Entry 9CM9 (electron microscopy, 4.00 A resolution); this record covers chains J and K of the 4 polymer chains in the assembly.

== Chain J (and K) ==
Protein: Hexon protein
From: Human adenovirus 6
Notes: chain K of this document is another copy of the same molecule, construct and numbering; everything in this record applies to it too
UniProt: A0A348FV85 (A0A348FV85_9ADEN); residues 1-959 here = UniProt positions 1-959
Amino-acid sequence (959 residues; each row starts with the number of its first residue):
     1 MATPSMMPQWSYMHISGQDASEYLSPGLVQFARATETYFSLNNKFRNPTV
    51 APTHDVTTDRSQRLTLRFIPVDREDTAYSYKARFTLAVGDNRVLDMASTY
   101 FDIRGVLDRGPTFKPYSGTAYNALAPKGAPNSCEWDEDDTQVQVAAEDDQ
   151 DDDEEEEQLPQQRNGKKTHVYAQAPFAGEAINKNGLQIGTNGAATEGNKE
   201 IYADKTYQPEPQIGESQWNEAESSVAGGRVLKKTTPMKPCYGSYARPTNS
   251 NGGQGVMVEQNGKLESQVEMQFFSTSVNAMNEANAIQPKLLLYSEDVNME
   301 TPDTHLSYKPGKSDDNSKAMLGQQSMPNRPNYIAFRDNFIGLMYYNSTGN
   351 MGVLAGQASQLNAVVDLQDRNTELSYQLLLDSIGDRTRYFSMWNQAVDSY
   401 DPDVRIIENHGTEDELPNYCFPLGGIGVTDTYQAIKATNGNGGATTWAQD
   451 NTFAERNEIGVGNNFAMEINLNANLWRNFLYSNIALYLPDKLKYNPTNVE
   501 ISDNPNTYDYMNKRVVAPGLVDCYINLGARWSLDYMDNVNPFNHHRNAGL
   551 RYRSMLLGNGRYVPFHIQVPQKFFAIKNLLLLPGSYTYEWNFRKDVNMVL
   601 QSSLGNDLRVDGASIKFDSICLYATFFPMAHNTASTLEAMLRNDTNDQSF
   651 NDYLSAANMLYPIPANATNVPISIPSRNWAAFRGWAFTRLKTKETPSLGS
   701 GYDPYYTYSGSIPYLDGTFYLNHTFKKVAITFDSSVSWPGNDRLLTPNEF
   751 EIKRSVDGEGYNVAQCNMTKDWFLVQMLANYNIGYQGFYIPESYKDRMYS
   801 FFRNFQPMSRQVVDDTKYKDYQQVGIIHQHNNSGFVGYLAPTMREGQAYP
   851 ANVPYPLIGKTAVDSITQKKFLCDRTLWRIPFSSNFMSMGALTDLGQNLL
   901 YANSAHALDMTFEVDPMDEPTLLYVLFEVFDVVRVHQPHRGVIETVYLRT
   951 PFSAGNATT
Disordered / not traced: 1-5, 143-163, 958-959 (chain K: 1-3, 141-162, 955-959)
Construct notes: conflict Leu291 (Val in A0A348FV85), Ile827 (Leu in A0A348FV85), Val853 (Phe in A0A348FV85)

== Chain J / chain K interface ==
Pairs across the interface (272; chain J residue first):
  Tyr38(J) - Met887(K)  hydrophobic
  Phe39(J) - Gln786(K)
  Ser40(J) - Gln786(K)  hydrogen bond (backbone-side chain)
  Val56(J) - Tyr38(K)
  Asp95(J) - Lys44(K)  salt bridge
  Pro126(J) - Phe421(K)  hydrophobic
  Ala129(J) - Leu423(K)
  Ala129(J) - Gly424(K)
  Ala129(J) - Gly425(K)
  Pro130(J) - Gly424(K)
  Lys167(J) - Asn451(K)  hydrogen bond (side chain-backbone)
  Lys167(J) - Thr452(K)
  Lys167(J) - Phe453(K)
  Thr168(J) - Thr452(K)  hydrogen bond (backbone-backbone)
  Thr168(J) - Phe453(K)
  Thr168(J) - Ala454(K)  hydrogen bond (backbone-backbone)
  His169(J) - Ala454(K)
  His169(J) - Asn457(K)
  Val170(J) - Asn457(K)  hydrogen bond (backbone-side chain)
  Val170(J) - Glu458(K)
  Tyr171(J) - Trp218(K)
  Tyr171(J) - Ile426(K)
  Tyr171(J) - Glu458(K)
  Ala172(J) - Gly460(K)
  Gln173(J) - Ile426(K)
  Gln173(J) - Gly462(K)  hydrogen bond (side chain-backbone)
  Gln173(J) - Asn464(K)
  Ala174(J) - Gly460(K)
  Ala174(J) - Val461(K)
  Ala174(J) - Gly462(K)  hydrogen bond (backbone-backbone)
  Gly214(J) - Asn463(K)
  Glu215(J) - Gly462(K)
  Glu215(J) - Asn463(K)  hydrogen bond (backbone-side chain)
  Gln271(J) - Phe453(K)
  Phe272(J) - Ala434(K)
  Phe272(J) - Ile435(K)
  Phe273(J) - Gln433(K)
  Phe273(J) - Ala434(K)  hydrophobic
  Phe273(J) - Ile435(K)
  Ser274(J) - Tyr432(K)
  Ser274(J) - Gln433(K)  hydrogen bond (backbone-backbone)
  Ser274(J) - Ile435(K)
  Thr275(J) - Thr431(K)
  Thr275(J) - Tyr432(K)
  Thr275(J) - Gln433(K)
  Ile286(J) - Trp447(K)  hydrophobic
  Gln287(J) - Ile435(K)
  Pro288(J) - Ile435(K)  hydrophobic
  Pro288(J) - Trp447(K)  hydrophobic
  Leu290(J) - Ile459(K)  hydrophobic
  Tyr308(J) - Ser216(K)
  Tyr308(J) - Gln217(K)
  Pro310(J) - Gln217(K)
  Ala319(J) - Gln217(K)
  Leu321(J) - Trp218(K)  hydrogen bond (backbone-side chain)
  Gly322(J) - Gln217(K)
  Gly322(J) - Trp218(K)
  His410(J) - Tyr116(K)
  His410(J) - Ser117(K)  hydrogen bond (backbone-backbone)
  His410(J) - Arg551(K)
  Gly411(J) - Ser117(K)
  Thr412(J) - Ser117(K)  hydrogen bond (backbone-backbone)
  Thr412(J) - Gly118(K)  hydrogen bond (backbone-backbone)
  Glu413(J) - Asn478(K)  hydrogen bond (backbone-side chain)
  Glu413(J) - Ser482(K)  hydrogen bond
  Glu413(J) - Asn483(K)  hydrogen bond
  Glu413(J) - His545(K)  salt bridge
  Glu413(J) - Arg546(K)  salt bridge
  Asp414(J) - Gly118(K)
  Asp414(J) - Lys127(K)
  Asp414(J) - Tyr241(K)
  Asp414(J) - Pro327(K)
  Asp414(J) - Asn478(K)
  Glu415(J) - Asn478(K)
  Glu415(J) - Tyr481(K)
  Leu416(J) - Arg477(K)
  Leu416(J) - Asn478(K)
  Leu416(J) - Tyr481(K)  hydrophobic
  Leu416(J) - Pro841(K)  hydrophobic
  Asn418(J) - Asn474(K)
  Tyr419(J) - Met843(K)
  Tyr419(J) - Arg844(K)
  Cys420(J) - Met467(K)
  Cys420(J) - Glu468(K)  hydrogen bond (side chain-backbone)
  Cys420(J) - Ile469(K)  hydrophobic
  Phe421(J) - Met467(K)
  Phe421(J) - Glu468(K)  hydrogen bond (backbone-backbone)
  Phe421(J) - Phe835(K)  hydrophobic
  Pro422(J) - Met467(K)
  Leu423(J) - Ala466(K)
  Leu423(J) - Met467(K)
  Leu423(J) - Glu468(K)
  Asn463(J) - Met843(K)
  Asn463(J) - Arg844(K)
  Asn463(J) - Glu845(K)
  Asn463(J) - Gly846(K)
  Asn464(J) - Arg844(K)  hydrogen bond (backbone-side chain)
  Asn464(J) - Gly846(K)
  Ala466(J) - Arg844(K)
  Met467(J) - Met467(K)  hydrophobic
  Glu468(J) - Pro126(K)
  Glu468(J) - Lys127(K)  hydrogen bond (side chain-backbone)
  Asn470(J) - Ala123(K)
  Leu471(J) - Leu471(K)  hydrophobic
  Asn472(J) - Leu475(K)
  Asn472(J) - Asn478(K)
  Asn474(J) - Leu124(K)
  Tyr524(J) - Ala120(K)
  Leu527(J) - Tyr116(K)  hydrophobic
  Leu527(J) - Asn559(K)  hydrogen bond (backbone-side chain)
  Gly528(J) - Met555(K)
  Gly528(J) - Asn559(K)
  Ala529(J) - Asn559(K)
  Arg530(J) - Met555(K)
  Asn578(J) - Lys44(K)
  Leu580(J) - Leu41(K)  hydrophobic
  Phe627(J) - Tyr38(K)
  Phe627(J) - Phe39(K)  hydrophobic
  Thr633(J) - Phe31(K)
  Leu637(J) - Phe31(K)  hydrophobic
  Met640(J) - Gly27(K)
  Met640(J) - Leu28(K)  hydrophobic
  Thr645(J) - Tyr23(K)
  Asn646(J) - Leu24(K)
  Asn646(J) - Ser25(K)  hydrogen bond
  Asn646(J) - Leu28(K)
  Asp647(J) - Phe45(K)
  Gln648(J) - Lys44(K)
  Gln648(J) - Phe45(K)
  Ser649(J) - Lys44(K)
  Ser649(J) - Phe45(K)
  Ser649(J) - Arg46(K)  hydrogen bond (side chain-backbone)
  Phe650(J) - Asn43(K)
  Ala681(J) - Trp10(K)  hydrophobic
  Asn741(J) - Ser61(K)
  Asn741(J) - Gln62(K)
  Asp742(J) - Gln62(K)
  Asp742(J) - Arg63(K)  hydrogen bond (backbone-side chain)
  Arg743(J) - Thr58(K)
  Arg743(J) - Arg60(K)  hydrogen bond (side chain-backbone)
  Arg743(J) - Gln62(K)
  Arg743(J) - Leu64(K)  hydrogen bond (backbone-backbone)
  Leu744(J) - Arg63(K)
  Leu745(J) - Thr65(K)
  Glu759(J) - Arg104(K)
  Glu759(J) - His566(K)  hydrogen bond (backbone-side chain)
  Gly760(J) - Arg104(K)
  Gly760(J) - Tyr623(K)  hydrogen bond (backbone-side chain)
  Tyr761(J) - Tyr623(K)
  Asn762(J) - His566(K)  hydrogen bond (backbone-side chain)
  Asn762(J) - Gln568(K)
  Val763(J) - Met392(K)  hydrophobic
  Val763(J) - Gln568(K)
  Ala764(J) - Ser391(K)
  Ala764(J) - Gln568(K)
  Gln765(J) - Asn394(K)  hydrogen bond
  Gln765(J) - Leu556(K)
  Lys770(J) - Tyr100(K)
  Lys770(J) - Tyr623(K)  hydrogen bond
  Tyr785(J) - Leu64(K)
  Tyr785(J) - Phe626(K)
  Gln786(J) - Asp95(K)  hydrogen bond
  Gln786(J) - Ala97(K)
  Gly787(J) - Ala97(K)
  Gly787(J) - Ser98(K)
  Phe788(J) - Trp393(K)
  Ile790(J) - Arg388(K)
  Ile790(J) - Phe390(K)  hydrophobic
  Ile790(J) - Gln395(K)
  Pro791(J) - Arg388(K)
  Phe802(J) - Arg388(K)
  Phe802(J) - Phe390(K)  hydrophobic
  Arg803(J) - Arg388(K)
  Ser809(J) - Leu556(K)
  Ser809(J) - Gly558(K)
  Gln811(J) - Leu557(K)
  Gln811(J) - Gly558(K)
  Gln811(J) - Asn559(K)  hydrogen bond (side chain-backbone)
  Gln811(J) - Gly560(K)  hydrogen bond (side chain-backbone)
  Gln811(J) - Val563(K)
  Tyr818(J) - Arg246(K)
  Asp820(J) - Arg246(K)  salt bridge
  Gln822(J) - Asn249(K)
  Gln822(J) - Ser250(K)  hydrogen bond (side chain-backbone)
  Gln823(J) - Ser250(K)
  Ile827(J) - Gln212(K)
  His828(J) - Glu210(K)
  His828(J) - Asn251(K)  hydrogen bond (side chain-backbone)
  His830(J) - Pro211(K)
  His830(J) - Gln212(K)
  His830(J) - Gln254(K)  hydrogen bond
  Asn831(J) - Ala120(K)
  Asn831(J) - Tyr121(K)
  Asn831(J) - Asn122(K)  hydrogen bond (side chain-backbone)
  Asn832(J) - Asn122(K)
  Asn832(J) - Ala123(K)  hydrogen bond (side chain-backbone)
  Asn832(J) - Leu124(K)  hydrogen bond (side chain-backbone)
  Ser833(J) - Gln212(K)
  Phe835(J) - Ala125(K)  hydrophobic
  Phe835(J) - Pro126(K)
  Val836(J) - Leu124(K)  hydrophobic
  Tyr838(J) - Gln212(K)
  Met843(J) - Ser216(K)
  Met843(J) - Gln217(K)
  Met843(J) - Trp218(K)
  Met843(J) - Leu423(K)  hydrophobic
  Arg844(J) - Leu423(K)
  Glu845(J) - Gln212(K)
  Glu845(J) - Gly214(K)
  Glu845(J) - Glu215(K)
  Gly846(J) - Pro211(K)
  Gly846(J) - Gln212(K)  hydrogen bond (backbone-backbone)
  Gly846(J) - Ile213(K)
  Gly846(J) - Gly214(K)
  Gln847(J) - Ser132(K)  hydrogen bond
  Gln847(J) - Gln173(K)
  Gln847(J) - Pro175(K)
  Gln847(J) - Pro211(K)  hydrogen bond (backbone-backbone)
  Gln847(J) - Arg229(K)  hydrogen bond (side chain-backbone)
  Ala848(J) - Ser132(K)
  Tyr849(J) - Asn122(K)  hydrogen bond (backbone-side chain)
  Tyr849(J) - Pro211(K)  hydrophobic
  Tyr849(J) - Arg229(K)
  Tyr849(J) - Leu231(K)  hydrophobic
  Tyr849(J) - Gln254(K)
  Tyr849(J) - Glu295(K)  hydrogen bond
  Pro850(J) - Ser243(K)
  Pro850(J) - Gln254(K)
  Pro850(J) - Met299(K)  hydrophobic
  Ala851(J) - Asn122(K)
  Ala851(J) - Ser243(K)  hydrogen bond (backbone-backbone)
  Ala851(J) - Tyr244(K)
  Ala851(J) - Ala245(K)  hydrogen bond (backbone-backbone)
  Asn852(J) - Tyr244(K)
  Asn852(J) - Ala245(K)
  Asn852(J) - Pro247(K)
  Pro854(J) - Tyr121(K)  hydrogen bond (backbone-side chain)
  Pro854(J) - Tyr244(K)
  Tyr855(J) - Tyr244(K)
  Tyr855(J) - Pro247(K)
  Pro856(J) - Tyr121(K)
  Pro856(J) - Tyr244(K)
  Leu857(J) - Arg561(K)
  Ile858(J) - Phe113(K)
  Ile858(J) - Lys114(K)
  Gly859(J) - Pro111(K)
  Gly859(J) - Arg561(K)  hydrogen bond (backbone-side chain)
  Ala862(J) - Arg561(K)
  Ala862(J) - Tyr562(K)  hydrophobic
  Val863(J) - Tyr562(K)
  Ser865(J) - Tyr562(K)
  Thr867(J) - Pro564(K)
  Ser884(J) - Thr57(K)
  Asn885(J) - Phe627(K)
  Asn885(J) - Pro628(K)
  Phe886(J) - Leu64(K)  hydrophobic
  Met889(J) - Ala51(K)
  Gly890(J) - Ala51(K)
  Ala891(J) - Thr49(K)
  Leu892(J) - Thr49(K)
  Leu892(J) - Val50(K)  hydrophobic
  Leu892(J) - Ala51(K)
  Asp894(J) - Pro52(K)
  Gln897(J) - Val50(K)
  Gln897(J) - Thr53(K)
  Phe930(J) - Ile15(K)  hydrophobic
  Arg934(J) - Tyr12(K)
  Arg934(J) - Met13(K)
  Arg934(J) - His14(K)
  Val946(J) - Met13(K)
  Leu948(J) - Gln9(K)
  Leu948(J) - Met13(K)  hydrophobic
Also at the interface, not in a pair above, chain J (172 interface residues in all): Gly128, Lys166, Pro175, Ser276, Asn284, Lys289, Leu292, Lys318, Asn409, Pro417, Phe465, Ile469, Ala473, Leu475, Asn526, Met629, Asn651, Ala680, Phe773, Leu774, Gly784, Asp796, Pro807, Arg810, Val824, Gln829, Val853, Lys860, Val932, Val933, Thr950
Also at the interface, not in a pair above, chain K (175 interface residues in all): Val56, Arg67, Arg109, Gly110, Pro115, Asn131, Asn219, Gly228, Cys240, Thr248, Gly252, Val297, Tyr332, Phe339, Tyr389, Tyr419, Pro422, Asp430, Ala437, Thr446, Ala448, Arg456, Leu486, Tyr552, Ile567, Thr625, Gly834, Met889

== Summary ==
172 residues of chain J face 175 of chain K across their interface, with 50 hydrogen bonds and 4 salt bridges.
Among the polar pairs are Asp95(J)-Lys44(K), Glu413(J)-His545(K) and Glu413(J)-Arg546(K).
Both chains are Hexon protein (Human adenovirus 6). Entry 9CM9 (Cryo-EM model derived from localized
reconstruction of Ad657-hexon-FX complex at 3.86A resolution) was determined by electron microscopy (same
publication as 9CLI, 9CLN, 9CLS, 9CM2 and 9CMO).
